PDB entry 6O0J | X-ray diffraction, 2.35 A resolution | chains A and D of the 4 polymer chains in the assembly

Chain A (and D):
Name: 2-succinyl-5-enolpyruvyl-6-hydroxy-3-cyclohexene-1-carboxylate synthase
Source organism: Mycobacterium tuberculosis (strain ATCC 25618 / H37Rv)
Notes: EC 2.2.1.9; chain D of this document is another copy of the same molecule, construct and numbering; everything in this record applies to it too
Reference sequence: P9WK11 (MEND_MYCTU); residue numbers follow UniProt; this construct covers 1-554
Sequence (574 residues; row label = number of the first residue in the row; numbers below 1 keep their minus sign (Met-19 is residue -19)):
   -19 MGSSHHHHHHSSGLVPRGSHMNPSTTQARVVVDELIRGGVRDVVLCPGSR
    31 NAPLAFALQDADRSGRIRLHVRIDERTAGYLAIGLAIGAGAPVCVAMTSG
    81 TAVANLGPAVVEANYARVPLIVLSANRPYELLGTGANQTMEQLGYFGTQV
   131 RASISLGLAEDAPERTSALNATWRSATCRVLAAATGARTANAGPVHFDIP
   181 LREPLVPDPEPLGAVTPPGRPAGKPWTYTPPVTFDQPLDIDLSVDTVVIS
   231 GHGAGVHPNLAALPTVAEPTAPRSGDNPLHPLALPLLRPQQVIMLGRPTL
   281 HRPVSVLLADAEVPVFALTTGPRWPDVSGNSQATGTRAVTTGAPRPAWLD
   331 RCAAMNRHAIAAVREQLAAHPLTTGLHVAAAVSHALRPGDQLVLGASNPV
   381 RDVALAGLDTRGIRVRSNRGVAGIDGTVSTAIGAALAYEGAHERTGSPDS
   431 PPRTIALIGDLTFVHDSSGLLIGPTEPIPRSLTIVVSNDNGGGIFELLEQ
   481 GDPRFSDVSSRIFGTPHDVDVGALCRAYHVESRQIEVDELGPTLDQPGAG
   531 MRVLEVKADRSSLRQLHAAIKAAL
Disordered / not traced: -19 to 0, 190, 193-194, 426-428, 473-487, 494-496, 527-529 (chain D: -19 to 2, 140-143, 183-194, 427-430)
Differences from the reference sequence: initiating methionine (-19); expression tag (-18 to 0)
Residues lining bound ligands:
  - 1,4-dihydroxy-2-naphthoic acid (DNA), molecule 1: Asn94, Tyr95, Arg97, His232, Gly233, Gly276, Arg277, Thr299, Arg303, Trp304, Pro305
  - 1,4-dihydroxy-2-naphthoic acid (DNA), molecule 2: Gly113, Thr114, Gly115
  - thiamine diphosphate: Pro27, Gly28, Glu55, Thr78, Thr81, Ala82, Asn85, Gln118
Reported in the primary citation:
  - binding site for 1,4-dihydroxy-2-naphthoic acid: Arg97, Arg277, Arg303
  - binding site for thiamine diphosphate: Ala402
  - catalytic residues: Glu55, Gln118 (citing earlier work)
  - mutagenesis - R97A, R277A, R303A: decreased catalytic activity
  - mutagenesis - R97A, R303A (6-fold): decreased binding to 1,4-dihydroxy-2-naphthoic acid

Chain A / chain D interface:
Contacting residue pairs - 143 pairs, chain A then chain D:
  Leu25(A) - Ile492(D)  hydrophobic
  Pro27(A) - Thr495(D)
  Gly28(A) - Phe475(D)
  Gly28(A) - Phe493(D)
  Ser29(A) - Phe475(D)
  Ser29(A) - Leu478(D)
  Ser29(A) - Gln480(D)  hydrogen bond
  Ala32(A) - Phe493(D)  hydrophobic
  Ala35(A) - Ile492(D)
  Phe36(A) - Phe485(D)  hydrophobic
  Phe36(A) - Val488(D)  hydrophobic
  Phe36(A) - Ile492(D)
  Phe36(A) - Phe493(D)  hydrophobic
  Gln39(A) - Val488(D)
  Gln39(A) - Arg491(D)
  Gln39(A) - Ile492(D)
  Asp42(A) - Arg491(D)  salt bridge
  Leu49(A) - Arg491(D)  hydrogen bond (backbone-side chain)
  Leu49(A) - Ile492(D)  hydrophobic
  Val51(A) - Arg491(D)
  Val51(A) - Thr495(D)
  Ile53(A) - Leu441(D)  hydrophobic
  Ile53(A) - His445(D)
  Ile53(A) - Thr495(D)
  Asp54(A) - Arg56(D)  salt bridge
  Asp54(A) - His445(D)  salt bridge
  Glu55(A) - His445(D)  salt bridge
  Arg56(A) - Asp54(D)  salt bridge
  Arg56(A) - Arg56(D)
  Arg56(A) - Asn85(D)  hydrogen bond
  Gly80(A) - Val401(D)
  Thr81(A) - Tyr60(D)
  Thr81(A) - Pro88(D)
  Thr81(A) - Val401(D)
  Thr81(A) - Gly403(D)
  Thr81(A) - Asp405(D)  hydrogen bond
  Ala84(A) - Pro88(D)  hydrophobic
  Asn85(A) - Arg56(D)  hydrogen bond
  Asn85(A) - Pro88(D)
  Asn85(A) - Asp405(D)  hydrogen bond
  Gly87(A) - Ala84(D)
  Pro88(A) - Ala84(D)
  Pro88(A) - Asn85(D)
  Val91(A) - Ala84(D)  hydrophobic
  Val91(A) - Glu121(D)
  Tyr95(A) - Ala116(D)
  Tyr95(A) - Asn117(D)
  Tyr95(A) - Gln118(D)
  Tyr95(A) - Glu121(D)  hydrogen bond
  Leu112(A) - Tyr95(D)
  Thr114(A) - Pro305(D)
  Thr114(A) - Asp306(D)  hydrogen bond (backbone-backbone)
  Gly115(A) - Arg277(D)  hydrogen bond (backbone-side chain)
  Ala116(A) - Arg277(D)  hydrogen bond (backbone-side chain)
  Asn117(A) - Arg277(D)
  Asn117(A) - Thr279(D)
  Asn117(A) - Arg399(D)
  Asn117(A) - Ala402(D)
  Gln118(A) - Val401(D)
  Gln118(A) - Ala402(D)
  Thr119(A) - Tyr95(D)  hydrogen bond (backbone-side chain)
  Met120(A) - Val91(D)  hydrophobic
  Met120(A) - Tyr95(D)
  Glu121(A) - Tyr95(D)  hydrogen bond
  Glu121(A) - Gln129(D)  hydrogen bond
  Gly124(A) - Gly124(D)
  Tyr125(A) - Gly87(D)
  Tyr125(A) - Pro88(D)
  Tyr125(A) - Val91(D)  hydrophobic
  Tyr125(A) - Leu123(D)
  Tyr125(A) - Gly124(D)  hydrogen bond (backbone-backbone)
  Tyr125(A) - Tyr125(D)  hydrogen bond (backbone-backbone)
  Phe126(A) - Leu123(D)
  Phe126(A) - Gly124(D)
  Gly127(A) - Gly124(D)
  Gln129(A) - Glu121(D)  hydrogen bond
  Gln129(A) - Gln122(D)  hydrogen bond (side chain-backbone)
  Gln129(A) - Leu123(D)
  Val186(A) - Arg484(D)
  Val186(A) - Phe485(D)  hydrophobic
  Pro187(A) - Arg484(D)  hydrogen bond (backbone-side chain)
  Pro187(A) - Phe485(D)
  Asp188(A) - Arg484(D)
  Pro189(A) - Arg484(D)
  Arg277(A) - Asn117(D)  hydrogen bond
  Trp304(A) - Gly115(D)
  Pro305(A) - Gly115(D)
  Asp306(A) - Leu111(D)
  Asp306(A) - Thr114(D)  hydrogen bond
  Asp306(A) - Gly115(D)  hydrogen bond (backbone-backbone)
  Asp306(A) - Ala116(D)
  Gly400(A) - Asn117(D)
  Val401(A) - Thr81(D)
  Val401(A) - Asn117(D)
  Asp405(A) - Asn85(D)  hydrogen bond
  Leu441(A) - Ile53(D)  hydrophobic
  Val444(A) - Leu451(D)  hydrophobic
  His445(A) - Ile53(D)
  His445(A) - Asp54(D)
  Ser447(A) - Tyr508(D)  hydrogen bond
  Leu451(A) - Val444(D)  hydrophobic
  Leu451(A) - His497(D)
  Leu451(A) - Val499(D)  hydrophobic
  Gly453(A) - Pro496(D)
  Pro454(A) - Pro496(D)
  Pro454(A) - His497(D)
  Pro454(A) - Asp498(D)
  Thr455(A) - Arg491(D)
  Glu456(A) - Arg491(D)  salt bridge
  Pro457(A) - Arg491(D)
  Val488(A) - Leu25(D)  hydrophobic
  Val488(A) - Ala35(D)
  Val488(A) - Gln39(D)
  Ser489(A) - Pro27(D)
  Ser489(A) - Val51(D)
  Arg491(A) - Asp42(D)  salt bridge
  Arg491(A) - Leu49(D)
  Arg491(A) - Thr455(D)  hydrogen bond (side chain-backbone)
  Arg491(A) - Glu456(D)  salt bridge
  Ile492(A) - Pro27(D)  hydrophobic
  Ile492(A) - Val51(D)  hydrophobic
  Ile492(A) - Ile53(D)  hydrophobic
  Ile492(A) - Thr455(D)
  Ile492(A) - Glu456(D)
  Phe493(A) - Pro27(D)  hydrophobic
  Asp498(A) - His509(D)  hydrogen bond (backbone-side chain)
  Val499(A) - Leu451(D)  hydrophobic
  Val499(A) - Ala507(D)
  Asp500(A) - Ala507(D)
  Ala503(A) - Ala503(D)
  Ala503(A) - Arg506(D)
  Ala503(A) - Ala507(D)  hydrophobic
  Leu504(A) - Ala507(D)  hydrophobic
  Leu504(A) - Tyr508(D)
  Arg506(A) - Asp500(D)  salt bridge
  Arg506(A) - Ala503(D)
  Ala507(A) - Val499(D)
  Ala507(A) - Asp500(D)  hydrogen bond (backbone-backbone)
  Ala507(A) - Leu504(D)
  Tyr508(A) - Ser447(D)  hydrogen bond
  Tyr508(A) - Leu504(D)
  His509(A) - His497(D)  hydrogen bond (side chain-backbone)
  His509(A) - Asp498(D)
Interface residues without a listed pair, chain A (76 interface residues in all): Gly113, Thr128, Ser448, His497
Interface residues without a listed pair, chain D (72 interface residues in all): Cys26, Thr128, Trp304, Arg381, Glu479

In short:
76 residues of chain A and 72 residues of chain D are in contact, with 28 hydrogen bonds and 9 salt bridges.
Polar contacts include Asp42(A)-Arg491(D), Asp54(A)-Arg56(D) and Asp54(A)-His445(D). Bound to chain A:
1,4-dihydroxy-2-naphthoic acid and thiamine diphosphate. The paper reports catalytic residues Glu55(A) and
Gln118(A); R97A, R277A and R303A of chain A reduce catalytic activity.
Chain A and chain D are both 2-succinyl-5-enolpyruvyl-6-hydroxy-3-cyclohexene-1-carboxylate synthase
(Mycobacterium tuberculosis (strain ATCC 25618 / H37Rv)); the structure, M.tb MenD with ThDP and Inhibitor
bound, was determined by X-ray diffraction (same publication as 6O04, 6O0G and 6O0N).
